7OEB - chains L and E; structure by electron microscopy, 3.04 A resolution.

# Chain L
Molecule: RNA-directed RNA polymerase L
From: Lassa mammarenavirus
Notes: EC 2.7.7.48, 3.1.-.-
UniProtKB: A0A3S8NV63 (A0A3S8NV63_9VIRU); residues 1-2217 here = UniProt positions 1-2217
Chain sequence (2217 residues; numbered 1 to 2217; the number before each row is that of its first residue):
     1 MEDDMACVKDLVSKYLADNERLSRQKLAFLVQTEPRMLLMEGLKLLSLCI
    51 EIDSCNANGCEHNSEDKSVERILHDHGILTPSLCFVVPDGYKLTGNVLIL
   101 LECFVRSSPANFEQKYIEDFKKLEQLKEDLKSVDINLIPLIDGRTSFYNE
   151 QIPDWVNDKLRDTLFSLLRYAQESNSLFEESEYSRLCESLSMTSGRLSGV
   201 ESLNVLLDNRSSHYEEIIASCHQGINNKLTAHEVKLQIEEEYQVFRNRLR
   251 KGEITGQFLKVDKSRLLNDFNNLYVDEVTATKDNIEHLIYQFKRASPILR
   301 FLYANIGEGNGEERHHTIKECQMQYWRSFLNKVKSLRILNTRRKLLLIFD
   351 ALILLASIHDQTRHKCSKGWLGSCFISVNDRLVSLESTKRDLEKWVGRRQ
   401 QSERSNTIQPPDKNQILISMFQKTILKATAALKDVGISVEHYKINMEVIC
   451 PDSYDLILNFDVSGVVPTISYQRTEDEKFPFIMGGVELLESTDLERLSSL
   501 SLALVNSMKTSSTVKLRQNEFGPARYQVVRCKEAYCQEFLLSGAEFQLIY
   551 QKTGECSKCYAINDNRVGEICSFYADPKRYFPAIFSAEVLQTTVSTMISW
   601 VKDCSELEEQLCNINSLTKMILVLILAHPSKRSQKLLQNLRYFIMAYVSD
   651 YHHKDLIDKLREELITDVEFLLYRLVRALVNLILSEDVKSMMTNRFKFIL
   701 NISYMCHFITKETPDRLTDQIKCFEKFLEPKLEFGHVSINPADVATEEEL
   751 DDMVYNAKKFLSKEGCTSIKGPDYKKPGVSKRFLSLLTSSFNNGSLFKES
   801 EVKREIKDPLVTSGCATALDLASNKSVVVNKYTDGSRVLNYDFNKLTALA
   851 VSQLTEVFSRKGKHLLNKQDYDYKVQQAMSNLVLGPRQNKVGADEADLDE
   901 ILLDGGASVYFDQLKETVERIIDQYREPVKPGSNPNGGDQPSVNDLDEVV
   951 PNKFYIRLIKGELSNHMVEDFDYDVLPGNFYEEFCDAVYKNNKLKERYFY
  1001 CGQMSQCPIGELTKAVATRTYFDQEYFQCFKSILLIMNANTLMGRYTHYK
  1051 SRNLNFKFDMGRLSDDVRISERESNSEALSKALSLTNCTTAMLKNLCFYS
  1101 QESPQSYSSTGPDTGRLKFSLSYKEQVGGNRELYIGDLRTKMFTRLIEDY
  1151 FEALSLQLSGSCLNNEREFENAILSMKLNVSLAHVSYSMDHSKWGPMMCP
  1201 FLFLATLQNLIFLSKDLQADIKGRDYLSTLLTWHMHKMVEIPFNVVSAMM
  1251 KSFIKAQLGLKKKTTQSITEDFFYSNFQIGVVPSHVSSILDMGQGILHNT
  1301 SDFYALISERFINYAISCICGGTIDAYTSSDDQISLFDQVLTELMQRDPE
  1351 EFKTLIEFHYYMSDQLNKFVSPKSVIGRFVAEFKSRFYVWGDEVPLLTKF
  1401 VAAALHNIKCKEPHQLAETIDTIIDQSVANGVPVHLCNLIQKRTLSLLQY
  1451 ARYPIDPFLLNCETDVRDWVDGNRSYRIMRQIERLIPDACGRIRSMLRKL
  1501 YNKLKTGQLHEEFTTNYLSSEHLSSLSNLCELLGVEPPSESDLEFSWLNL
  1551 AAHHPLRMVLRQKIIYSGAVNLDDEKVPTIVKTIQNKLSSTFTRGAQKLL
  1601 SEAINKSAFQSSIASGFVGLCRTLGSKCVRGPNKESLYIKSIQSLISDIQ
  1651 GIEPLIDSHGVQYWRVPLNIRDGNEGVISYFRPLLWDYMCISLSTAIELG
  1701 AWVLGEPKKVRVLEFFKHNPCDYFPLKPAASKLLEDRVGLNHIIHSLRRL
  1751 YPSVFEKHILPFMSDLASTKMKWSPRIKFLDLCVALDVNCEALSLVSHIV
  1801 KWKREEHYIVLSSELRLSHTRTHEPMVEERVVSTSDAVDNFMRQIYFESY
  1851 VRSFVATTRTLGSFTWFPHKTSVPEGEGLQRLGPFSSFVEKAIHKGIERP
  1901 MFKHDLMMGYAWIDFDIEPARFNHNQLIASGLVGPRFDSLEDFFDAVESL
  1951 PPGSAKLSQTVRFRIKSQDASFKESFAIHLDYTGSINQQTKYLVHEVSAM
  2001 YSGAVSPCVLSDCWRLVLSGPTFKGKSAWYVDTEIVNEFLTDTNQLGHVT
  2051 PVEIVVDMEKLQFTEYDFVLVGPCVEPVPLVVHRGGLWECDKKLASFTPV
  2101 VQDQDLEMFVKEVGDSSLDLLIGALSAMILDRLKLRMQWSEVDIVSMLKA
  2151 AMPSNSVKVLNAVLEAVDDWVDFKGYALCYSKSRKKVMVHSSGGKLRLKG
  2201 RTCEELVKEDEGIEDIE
Unresolved in the structure: 193-197, 309-318, 340, 475-477, 515-526, 803-1087, 1213-1217, 1260-1263, 1560-1577, 1731-1776, 1802, 1825-2217
Ion coordination: Mg2+ site 1 near Glu51 (its only coordinating residue here); Zn2+: Cys321, His364, Cys366; Mg2+ site 2: Asp1190, Asp1332, Glu1382
What the authors report for this chain:
  - contacts within the chain: Pro109-Phe1592
  - mutagenesis - L43G, L43N, L46G, L46N, V105G, R106K, P109G, K115A, R185A, L186G, L190G, L190N, H316A, C321A, N331A/K332A, H364A, C366A, R473A/T474A, Q551A/K552A, Y574A, L1093S, L1096A, L1096N, C1097G, F1098A, F1098S, E1102A, K1263A/T1265A, F1592A: decreased catalytic activity
  - mutagenesis - V514G/K515A, R525A/Y526A, Y1099A: abolished catalytic activity
  - mutagenesis - Q114A, E1102A: unchanged catalytic activity on 5' end only or both promoter ends
  - mutagenesis - Y1450A/R1452A: decreased binding to 3' vRNA (chain E)
  - mutagenesis - Y1450A/R1452A: unchanged catalytic activity on 19 nt 3' and 20 nt 5' promoter RNAs
  - mutagenesis - Y1450A/R1452A: decreased catalytic activity on 47 nt hairpin RNA
  - mutagenesis - L502A, K509A, R1622A: unchanged catalytic activity

# Chain E
Molecule: 3' vRNA
From: Lassa mammarenavirus
Sequence (16 nucleotides; numbered 1 to 16; the number before each row is that of its first residue):
     1 UAGGAUCCACUGUGCG
Unresolved in the structure: 1-10

# Chain L / chain E interface
Residue-residue contacts (38; chain L residue first):
  Ser328(L) - U13(E)  sugar contact
  Ser328(L) - G14(E)  phosphate contact
  Asn331(L) - U13(E)  base contact
  Lys332(L) - G12(E)  salt bridge to the phosphate
  Lys332(L) - U13(E)  salt bridge to the phosphate
  Ser335(L) - U11(E)  sugar contact
  Ser335(L) - G12(E)  phosphate contact
  Asn379(L) - G12(E)  base contact
  Asn379(L) - U13(E)  base contact
  Asp380(L) - G12(E)  hydrogen bond to the base
  Asp380(L) - U13(E)  hydrogen bond to the base
  Ser499(L) - C15(E)  hydrogen bond to the base
  Leu502(L) - C15(E)  base contact
  Ala503(L) - C15(E)  base contact
  Asn506(L) - G14(E)  base contact
  Lys509(L) - G12(E)  base contact
  Lys509(L) - G14(E)  hydrogen bond to the base
  Thr510(L) - G12(E)  base contact
  Ser511(L) - G12(E)  base contact
  Glu538(L) - C15(E)  base contact
  Phe539(L) - C15(E)  base contact
  Phe585(L) - C15(E)  sugar contact
  Phe585(L) - G16(E)  phosphate contact
  Ser1446(L) - G16(E)  hydrogen bond to the sugar
  Gln1449(L) - G16(E)  base contact
  Tyr1450(L) - G14(E)  hydrogen bond to the sugar
  Tyr1450(L) - C15(E)  sugar contact
  Arg1452(L) - G12(E)  phosphate contact
  Arg1452(L) - U13(E)  salt bridge to the phosphate
  Arg1452(L) - G14(E)  salt bridge to the phosphate
  Arg1622(L) - U11(E)  salt bridge to the phosphate
  Arg1622(L) - G12(E)  hydrogen bond to the base
  Gly1625(L) - G12(E)  sugar contact
  Ser1626(L) - U11(E)  hydrogen bond to the sugar
  Ser1626(L) - G12(E)  sugar contact
  Ser1658(L) - G16(E)  base contact
  His1659(L) - G16(E)  base contact
  Gly1660(L) - G16(E)  base contact
Other interface residues (no listed pair), chain L (31 interface residues in all): Arg327, Lys334, Gln537, Cys1621, Tyr1638

# In short
Chain L and chain E form an interface of 31 and 6 residues respectively, with 8 hydrogen bonds and 5 salt
bridges. Among the polar pairs are Asp380(L)-G12(E), Asp380(L)-U13(E) and Ser499(L)-C15(E). From the paper:
L43G, L43N and L46G of chain L, among others, reduce catalytic activity; contacts within the chain involving
Pro109(L) and Phe1592(L); 37 substitutions were tested in all.
Here chain L is RNA-directed RNA polymerase L and chain E is 3' vRNA, both from Lassa mammarenavirus. Entry
7OEB (Lassa virus L protein bound to 3' promoter RNA (well-resolved endonuclease) [3END-ENDO]) was determined
by electron microscopy together with 7OEA, 7OJK, 7OJL and 7OJN from the same study.
